7ZM7 - chains 1 and D of the 43 polymer chains in the assembly; structure by electron microscopy, 2.77 A resolution.

# Chain 1
Molecule: NADH-ubiquinone oxidoreductase chain 1
Organism: Chaetomium thermophilum var. thermophilum DSM 1495
Notes: EC 7.1.1.2
UniProt: G1DJA6 (G1DJA6_CHATD); residues 1-378 here = UniProt positions 1-378
Sequence (378 residues; row label = number of the first residue in the row):
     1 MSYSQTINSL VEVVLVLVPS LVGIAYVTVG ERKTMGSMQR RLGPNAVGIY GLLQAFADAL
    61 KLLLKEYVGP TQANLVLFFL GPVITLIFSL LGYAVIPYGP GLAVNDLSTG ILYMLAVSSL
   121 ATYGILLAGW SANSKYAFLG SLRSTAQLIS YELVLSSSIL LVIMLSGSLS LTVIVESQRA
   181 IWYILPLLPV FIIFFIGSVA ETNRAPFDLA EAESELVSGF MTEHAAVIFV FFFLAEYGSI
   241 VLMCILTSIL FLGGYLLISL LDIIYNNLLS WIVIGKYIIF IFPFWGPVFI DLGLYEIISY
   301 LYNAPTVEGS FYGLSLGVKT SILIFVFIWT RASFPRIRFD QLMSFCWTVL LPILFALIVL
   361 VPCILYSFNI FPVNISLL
Ligand contacts:
  - 1,2-Distearoyl-sn-glycerophosphoethanolamine (3PE): Pro189, Ile192, Ile193, Ile196, Phe207, Val326, Thr330, Phe334, Ile337, Gln341, Phe345, Val349, Leu350
  - 1,2-diacyl-sn-glycero-3-phosphocholine (PC1): Tyr26, Ala46, Val47, Gly48, Ile49, Leu52, Leu53
What the authors report for this chain:
  - binding site for dodecyl-beta-D-maltoside: Glu211, Glu236
  - conformationally variable residues (loop rearrangement): Phe220

# Chain D
Molecule: Subunit NDUFA1 of NADH-ubiquinone oxidoreductase (Complex I)
Organism: Chaetomium thermophilum var. thermophilum DSM 1495
Sequence (86 residues; row label = number of the first residue in the row; X marks 5 residues of unknown identity (built as UNK)):
     1 MPVPFETLIP YGIIIAMFGV TGAGMAKVRH MFNGDKRHRW SVDQWDKQQM ERDRRLTGHL
    61 RGQTDNPIAP PGFEFNNPWK VXXXXX
Unresolved in the structure: 1

# How chain 1 and chain D interact
Residue-residue contacts (82; chain 1 residue first):
  Met1(1) with Phe32(D); Asn33(D); His59(D), hydrogen bond (backbone-side chain); Leu60(D), hydrophobic
  Ser2(1) with Met31(D), hydrogen bond (side chain-backbone); Phe32(D), hydrogen bond (backbone-backbone); Gly34(D), hydrogen bond (side chain-backbone)
  Tyr3(1) with Val28(D), hydrogen bond (side chain-backbone); Phe32(D)
  Ser4(1) with Phe32(D)
  Gln5(1) with Phe32(D)
  Asn8(1) with Val28(D); Phe32(D)
  Val11(1) with Val28(D), hydrophobic
  Glu12(1) with Met25(D); Val28(D); Arg29(D), salt bridge
  Leu15(1) with Val20(D); Thr21(D), hydrogen bond (backbone-side chain); Gly24(D)
  Val16(1) with Thr21(D); Met25(D), hydrophobic
  Pro19(1) with Met17(D); Val20(D), hydrophobic; Thr21(D)
  Val22(1) with Met17(D), hydrophobic
  Tyr26(1) with Pro10(D); Ile13(D), hydrophobic
  Val27(1) with Ile14(D), hydrophobic
  Lys33(1) with Glu6(D); Thr7(D)
  Thr34(1) with Tyr11(D), hydrogen bond
  Ser37(1) with Pro4(D); Thr7(D)
  Tyr50(1) with Glu6(D); Ile9(D), hydrophobic
  Leu52(1) with Ile9(D), hydrophobic; Ile13(D), hydrophobic
  Tyr98(1) with Phe18(D), hydrophobic; Thr21(D); Gly22(D)
  Pro100(1) with His38(D), hydrogen bond (backbone-side chain); Trp40(D)
  Gly101(1) with Arg29(D), hydrogen bond (backbone-side chain); His38(D); Trp40(D)
  Leu102(1) with Met25(D); Ala26(D), hydrophobic; Arg29(D); His38(D)
  Ala103(1) with Met25(D); Arg29(D), hydrogen bond (backbone-side chain)
  Val104(1) with Met25(D)
  Asp106(1) with Trp40(D)
  Thr172(1) with Trp40(D)
  Val173(1) with Ser41(D)
  Ile245(1) with Phe18(D), hydrophobic
  Pro305(1) with Ala26(D); His30(D)
  Thr306(1) with Ala23(D); Lys27(D)
  Glu308(1) with Arg37(D), salt bridge
  Gly309(1) with Gly22(D); Ala23(D); Ala26(D)
  Ser310(1) with Gly19(D); Ala23(D)
  Gly313(1) with Phe18(D); Gly19(D)
  Leu314(1) with Ile15(D); Gly19(D)
  Leu316(1) with Phe18(D), hydrophobic
  Gly317(1) with Ile15(D); Phe18(D)
  Val318(1) with Ile15(D), hydrophobic
  Thr320(1) with Phe18(D)
  Ser321(1) with Ile15(D)
  Phe325(1) with Tyr11(D)
  Ile328(1) with Tyr11(D)
  Ser376(1) with Ser41(D); Asp43(D)
  Leu378(1) with Ser41(D)
Also at the interface, not in a pair above, chain 1 (49 interface residues in all): Gly23, Val29, Gly30, Ile324
Also at the interface, not in a pair above, chain D (36 interface residues in all): Phe5, Arg61

# In short
Chain 1 and chain D form an interface of 49 and 36 residues respectively, with 10 hydrogen bonds and 2 salt
bridges. Polar contacts include Glu12(1)-Arg29(D), Glu308(1)-Arg37(D) and Met1(1)-His59(D). Bound to chain 1:
1,2-diacyl-sn-glycero-3-phosphocholine and 1,2-Distearoyl-sn-glycerophosphoethanolamine. From the paper: a
binding site for dodecyl-beta-D-maltoside at Glu211(1) and Glu236(1); conformational variability at Phe220(1).
Here chain 1 is NADH-ubiquinone oxidoreductase chain 1 and chain D is Subunit NDUFA1 of NADH-ubiquinone
oxidoreductase (Complex I), both from Chaetomium thermophilum var. thermophilum DSM 1495. Entry 7ZM7 (CryoEM
structure of mitochondrial complex I from Chaetomium thermophilum (inhibited by DDM)) was determined by
electron microscopy together with 7ZM8, 7ZMB, 7ZME, 7ZMG and 7ZMH from the same study.
